8I9T - chains C1 and LO of the 55 polymer chains in the assembly; structure by electron microscopy, 3.60 A resolution.

== Chain C1 ==
Molecule: 3341-nt RNA strand
Organism: Chaetomium thermophilum
Sequence (3341 nucleotides; each row starts with the number of its first residue):
     1 GGUUGACCUCGGAUCAGGUAGGAGGACCCGCUGAACUUAAGCAUAUCAAU
    51 AAGCGGAGGAAAAGAAACCAACAGGGAUUGCCCUAGUAACGGCGAGUGAA
   101 GCGGCAACAGCUCAAAUUUGAAAGCUGGCUUCGGCCCGCGUUGUAAUUUG
   151 GAGAGGAUGCUUUGGGCGAGGCUCCUUCUGAGUUCCCUGGAACGGGACGC
   201 CACAGAGGGUGAGAGCCCCGUAUAGUUGGAAGCCAAGCCUGUGUAAAGCU
   251 CCUUCGACGAGUCGAGUAGUUUGGGAAUGCUGCUCAAAAUGGGAGGUAAA
   301 UUUCUUCUAAAGCUAAAUACCGGCCAGAGACCGAUAGCGCACAAGUAGAG
   351 UGAUCGAAAGAUGAAAAGCACUUUGAAAAGAGGGUUAAAUAGCACGUGAA
   401 AUUGUUGAAAGGGAAGCGCUUGUGACCAGACUUGCGCCCGGCGGAUCAUC
   451 CGGUGUUCUCACCGGUGCACUCCGCCGGGCUCAGGCCAGCAUCGGUUCUG
   501 GCGGGGGGAUAAAGGCCCAGGGAAUGUGGCUCCUCCGGGAGUGUUAUAGC
   551 CCUGGGUGUAAUACCCUCGCCGGGACCGAGGACCGCGCUCUGCAAGGAUG
   601 CUGGCGUAAUGGUCACCAGCGACCCGUCUUGAAACACGGACCAAGGAGUC
   651 AAGGUUUUGCGCGAGUGUUUGGGUGUAAAACCCGCACGCGUAAUGAAAGU
   701 GAACGUAGGUGAGAGCUUCGGCGCAUCAUCGACCGAUCCUGAUGUAUUCG
   751 GAUGGAUUUGAGUAGGAGCGUUAAGCCUUGGACCCGAAAGAUGGUGAACU
   801 AUGCUUGGAUAGGGUGAAGCCAGAGGAAACUCUGGUGGAGGCUCGCAGCG
   851 GUUCUGACGUGCAAAUCGAUCGUCAAAUCUGAGCAUGGGGGCGAAAGACU
   901 AAUCGAACCAUCUAGUAGCUGGUUACCGCCGAAGUUUCCCUCAGGAUAGC
   951 AGUGUCGACCUUCAGUUUUAUGAGGUAAAGCGAAUGAUUAGGGACUCGGG
  1001 GGCGAUUUUUAGCCUUCAUCCAUUCUCAAACUUUAAAUAUGUAAGAAGCC
  1051 CUUGUUACUUAACUGAACGUGGGCAUUCGAAUGUAUCGACACUAGUGGGC
  1101 CAUUUUUGGUAAGCAGAACUGGCGAUGCGGGAUGAACCGAACGCGGGGUU
  1151 AAGGUGCCGGAGUGGACGCUCAUCAGACACCACAAAAGGCGUUAGUACAU
  1201 CUUGACAGCAGGACGGUGGCCAUGGAAGUCGGAAUCCGCUAAGGACUGUG
  1251 UAACAACUCACCUGCCGAAUGUACUAGCCCUGAAAAUGGAUGGCGCUCAA
  1301 GCGUCCCACCCAUACCCCGCCCUCAGGGUAGAAACGAUGCCCUGAGGAGU
  1351 AGGCGGCCGUGGAGGUCAGUGACGAAGCCUAGGGCGUGAGCCCGGGUCGA
  1401 ACGGCCUCUAGUGCAGAUCUUGGUGGUAGUAGCAAAUACUUCAAUGAGAA
  1451 CUUGAAGGACCGAAGUGGGGAAAGGUUCCAUGUGAACAGCGGUUGGACAU
  1501 GGGUUAGUCGAUCCUAAGCCAUAGGGAAGUUCCGUUUCAAAGGGGCACUC
  1551 GUGCCCCGUGUGGCGAAAGGGAAGCCGGUUAAUAUUCCGGCACCUGGAUG
  1601 UGGGUUUUGCGCGGCAACGCAACUGAACGCGGAGACGACGGCGGGGGCCC
  1651 CGGGCAGAGUUCUCUUUUCUUCUUAACGGUCUAUCACCCUGGAAACAGUU
  1701 UGUCUGGAGAUAGGGUUUAAUGGCCGGAAGAGCCCGACACUUCUGUCGGG
  1751 UCCGGUGCGCUCUCGACGUCCCUUGAAAAUCCGCGGGAGGGAAUAAUUCU
  1801 CACGCCAGGUCGUACUCAUAACCGCAGCAGGUCCCCAAGGUGAACAGCCU
  1851 CUGGUUGAUAGAACAAUGUAGAUAAGGGAAGUCGGCAAAAUAGAUCCGUA
  1901 ACUUCGGGAAAAGGAUUGGCUCUAAGGGUUGGGCACGUUGGGCUUUGGGC
  1951 GGACGCCCUGGGAGCAGAGGGCCUCUAGCCGGGCAACCGGCCGGCGGCCC
  2001 UCAGCACCCGGGGUUGAAGCCCUUAGCAGGCUUCGGCCGUCCGGCGUGCG
  2051 GUUAACAACCAACUUAGAACUGGUACGGACAGGGGGAAUCUGACUGUCUA
  2101 AUUAAAACAUAGCAUUGCGAUGGCCAGAAAGUGGUGUUGACGCAAUGUGA
  2151 UUUCUGCCCAGUGCUCUGAAUGUCAAAGUGAAGAAAUUCAACCAAGCGCG
  2201 GGUAAACGGCGGGAGUAACUAUGACUCUCUUAAGGUAGCCAAAUGCCUCG
  2251 UCAUCUAAUUAGUGACGCGCAUGAAUGGAUUAACGAGAUUCCCACUGUCC
  2301 CUAUCUACUAUCUAGCGAAACCACAGCCAAGGGAACGGGCUUGGCAAAAU
  2351 CAGCGGGGAAAGAAGACCCUGUUGAGCUUGACUCUAGUUUGACAUUGUGA
  2401 AAAGACAUAGGAGGUGUAGAAUAGGUGGGAGCUUCGGCGCCAGUGAAAUA
  2451 CCACUACUCCUAUUGUUUUUUUACUUAUUCAAUGAAGCGGGGCUGGACUU
  2501 GCGUCCAACUUCUGGAGUUAAGGUCCUUCGCGGGCCGACCCGGGUUGAAG
  2551 ACAUUGUCAGGUGGGGAGUUUGGCUGGGGCGGCACAUCUGUUAAACCAUA
  2601 ACGCAGGUGUCCUAAGGGGGGCUCAUGGAGAACAGAAAUCUCCAGUAGAA
  2651 CAAAAGGGUAAAAGUCCCCUUGAUUUUGAUUUUCAGUGUGAAUACAAACC
  2701 AUGAAAGUGUGGCCUAUCGAUCCUUUAGUCCCUCGAAAUUUGAGGCUAGA
  2751 GGUGCCAGAAAAGUUACCACAGGGAUAACUGGCUUGUGGCGGCCAAGCGU
  2801 UCAUAGCGACGUCGCUUUUUGAUCCUUCGAUGUCGGCUCUUCCUAUCAUA
  2851 CCGAAGCAGAAUUCGGUAAGCGUUGGAUUGUUCACCCACUAAUAGGGAAC
  2901 GUGAGCUGGGUUUAGACCGUCGUGAGACAGGUUAGUUUUACCCUACUGAU
  2951 GAACUCGUCGCAAUGGUAAUUCAGCUUAGUACGAGAGGAACCGCUGAUUC
  3001 AGAUAAUUGGUUUUUGCGGUUGUCCGACCGGGCAGUGCCGCGAAGCUACC
  3051 AUCUGCUGGAUAAUGGCUGAACGCCUCUAAGUCAGAAUCCAUGCCAGAAC
  3101 GCGACGAUACUACCCGCACGUUGUAGACGUAUAAGAAUAGGCUCCGGCCU
  3151 CGUAUCCUAGCAGGCGAUUCCUCCGCCGGCCUCGAAGUGGCCGUCGGUAA
  3201 UUCGCGUAUUGCAAUUUAGACACGCGCGGGAUCAAAUCCUUUGCAGACGA
  3251 CUUAGAUGUGCGAAAGGGUCCUGUAAGCAGUAGAGUAGCCUUGUUGUUAC
  3301 GAUCUGCUGAGGGUAAGCCCUCCUUCGCCUAGAUUUCCCAG
Disordered / not traced: 1-2, 800-905, 987-1028, 1438-1854, 1887-2083, 2093-2283, 2359-2362, 2485-2545, 2571-2721, 2753-2756, 2822-2828, 2904-2914, 2937-2940, 3110-3111, 3121-3123, 3215-3217, 3338-3341

== Chain LO ==
Name: 60S ribosomal protein L16-like protein
Organism: Chaetomium thermophilum
Reference sequence: G0SH61 (G0SH61_CHATD); residue numbers follow UniProt; this construct covers 1-204
Amino-acid sequence (204 residues; row label = number of the first residue in the row):
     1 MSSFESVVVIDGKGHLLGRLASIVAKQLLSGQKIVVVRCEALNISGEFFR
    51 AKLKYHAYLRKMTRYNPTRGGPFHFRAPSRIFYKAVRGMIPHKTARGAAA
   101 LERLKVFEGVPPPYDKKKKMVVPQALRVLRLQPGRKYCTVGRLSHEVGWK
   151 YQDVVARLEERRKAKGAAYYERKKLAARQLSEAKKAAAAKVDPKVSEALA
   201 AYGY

== Interface between chain C1 and chain LO ==
Contacting residue pairs - 149 pairs, chain C1 then chain LO:
  G413(C1) with Arg-69(LO), hydrogen bond to the base
  A618(C1) with Ala-95(LO), phosphate contact
  G619(C1) with Thr-94(LO), phosphate contact; Ala-95(LO), hydrogen bond to the phosphate; Arg-96(LO), phosphate contact
  G1156(C1) with Ser-22(LO), sugar contact; Met-89(LO), hydrogen bond to the base
  C1157(C1) with Met-89(LO), hydrogen bond to the sugar
  C1158(C1) with Lys-26(LO), salt bridge to the phosphate; Met-89(LO), sugar contact; Pro-91(LO), phosphate contact
  G1159(C1) with Arg-96(LO), salt bridge to the phosphate
  G1160(C1) with Lys-26(LO), salt bridge to the phosphate
  U1163(C1) with Arg-19(LO), base contact; Ser-22(LO), hydrogen bond to the base; Gln-124(LO), base contact; Arg-130(LO), sugar contact
  C1171(C1) with Arg-135(LO), base contact
  A1172(C1) with Arg-50(LO), phosphate contact
  U1173(C1) with Phe-49(LO), phosphate contact; Arg-50(LO), salt bridge to the phosphate; Leu-53(LO), sugar contact
  C1174(C1) with Leu-53(LO), sugar contact
  A1175(C1) with Arg-50(LO), salt bridge to the phosphate
  U1287(C1) with Arg-64(LO), hydrogen bond to the phosphate
  G1288(C1) with Arg-60(LO), sugar contact; Lys-61(LO), phosphate contact; Met-62(LO), hydrogen bond to the sugar; Thr-63(LO), hydrogen bond to the base; Arg-64(LO), salt bridge to the phosphate; Pro-72(LO), base contact
  G1289(C1) with Arg-60(LO), salt bridge to the phosphate; Lys-61(LO), hydrogen bond to the base
  G1293(C1) with Gly-88(LO), base contact
  C1294(C1) with Ala-85(LO), hydrogen bond to the sugar; Gly-88(LO), sugar contact; Met-89(LO), base contact
  G1295(C1) with Gly-18(LO), hydrogen bond to the phosphate; Lys-84(LO), salt bridge to the phosphate
  C1296(C1) with Leu-17(LO), phosphate contact; Gly-18(LO), hydrogen bond to the phosphate; Arg-19(LO), phosphate contact
  U1297(C1) with Leu-16(LO), phosphate contact; Arg-19(LO), salt bridge to the phosphate; Ser-45(LO), hydrogen bond to the phosphate; Gly-46(LO), base contact; Arg-50(LO), base contact; Leu-131(LO), sugar contact; Arg-135(LO), sugar contact
  C1298(C1) with Arg-130(LO), base contact; Leu-131(LO), phosphate contact; Gln-132(LO), hydrogen bond to the phosphate; Arg-135(LO), salt bridge to the phosphate
  A1299(C1) with Arg-19(LO), sugar contact; Arg-130(LO), hydrogen bond to the phosphate
  A1300(C1) with Gly-18(LO), base contact; Arg-19(LO), salt bridge to the phosphate; Arg-130(LO), salt bridge to the phosphate
  C2327(C1) with Arg-69(LO), hydrogen bond to the base
  G2343(C1) with Lys-93(LO), base contact
  G2344(C1) with Arg-69(LO), base contact; Gly-70(LO), hydrogen bond to the sugar; Gly-71(LO), sugar contact; Pro-72(LO), sugar contact; Arg-87(LO), salt bridge to the phosphate; His-92(LO), salt bridge to the phosphate; Lys-93(LO), hydrogen bond to the base
  C2345(C1) with Arg-69(LO), hydrogen bond to the sugar; Gly-70(LO), hydrogen bond to the phosphate; Gly-71(LO), phosphate contact; Pro-72(LO), phosphate contact; Phe-73(LO), hydrogen bond to the phosphate; Arg-87(LO), salt bridge to the phosphate; His-92(LO), hydrogen bond to the base; Lys-93(LO), base contact
  A2346(C1) with Thr-68(LO), phosphate contact; Arg-69(LO), phosphate contact; Gly-70(LO), phosphate contact; Phe-73(LO), phosphate contact
  U2841(C1) with Arg-64(LO), hydrogen bond to the sugar
  A2945(C1) with Arg-69(LO), phosphate contact
  C2946(C1) with Tyr-65(LO), sugar contact; Asn-66(LO), phosphate contact; Arg-69(LO), salt bridge to the phosphate
  U2947(C1) with Asn-66(LO), hydrogen bond to the phosphate; Thr-68(LO), phosphate contact
  A2962(C1) with Tyr-151(LO), hydrogen bond to the phosphate
  A2963(C1) with Phe-75(LO), sugar contact; Lys-150(LO), salt bridge to the phosphate; Tyr-151(LO), hydrogen bond to the phosphate
  U2964(C1) with Phe-73(LO), sugar contact; His-74(LO), phosphate contact; Phe-75(LO), phosphate contact; Arg-76(LO), hydrogen bond to the phosphate
  G2965(C1) with Pro-67(LO), phosphate contact; Phe-73(LO), phosphate contact; His-74(LO), salt bridge to the phosphate; Arg-76(LO), salt bridge to the phosphate
  G2966(C1) with Met-62(LO), phosphate contact
  A3080(C1) with Lys-136(LO), phosphate contact
  G3081(C1) with Lys-136(LO), salt bridge to the phosphate
  C3090(C1) with Glu-146(LO), sugar contact; Val-147(LO), hydrogen bond to the sugar; Gly-148(LO), sugar contact
  A3091(C1) with Arg-76(LO), salt bridge to the phosphate; Val-147(LO), phosphate contact
  A3125(C1) with Ala-95(LO), base contact; Arg-96(LO), base contact; Ala-99(LO), sugar contact; Arg-103(LO), hydrogen bond to the sugar
  G3126(C1) with Arg-103(LO), salt bridge to the phosphate
  U3130(C1) with Glu-5(LO), base contact; Ser-6(LO), hydrogen bond to the base
  A3131(C1) with Glu-5(LO), phosphate contact; Ser-6(LO), phosphate contact
  U3132(C1) with Lys-118(LO), sugar contact
  A3133(C1) with Asp-115(LO), base contact; Lys-116(LO), base contact; Lys-117(LO), sugar contact; Lys-118(LO), sugar contact; Lys-119(LO), hydrogen bond to the sugar; Tyr-169(LO), stacking on the base
  A3134(C1) with Lys-118(LO), salt bridge to the phosphate; Tyr-169(LO), phosphate contact; Tyr-170(LO), base contact; Lys-173(LO), salt bridge to the phosphate
  G3135(C1) with Lys-119(LO), phosphate contact; Lys-163(LO), hydrogen bond to the sugar
  A3136(C1) with Lys-13(LO), phosphate contact; Arg-38(LO), salt bridge to the phosphate; Lys-163(LO), salt bridge to the phosphate
  A3137(C1) with Lys-13(LO), salt bridge to the phosphate
  U3138(C1) with Val-128(LO), sugar contact
  C3142(C1) with Tyr-170(LO), phosphate contact
  U3143(C1) with Tyr-170(LO), hydrogen bond to the phosphate; Lys-174(LO), salt bridge to the phosphate
  C3144(C1) with Lys-174(LO), phosphate contact; Arg-178(LO), salt bridge to the phosphate; Ser-181(LO), base contact
  G3184(C1) with Lys-165(LO), salt bridge to the phosphate
  A3185(C1) with Glu-108(LO), base contact; Gly-109(LO), base contact; Val-110(LO), hydrogen bond to the base; Pro-111(LO), base contact; Pro-112(LO), sugar contact; Leu-158(LO), base contact; Glu-159(LO), hydrogen bond to the base; Arg-162(LO), base contact
  A3186(C1) with Phe-107(LO), base contact
Other interface residues (no listed pair), chain C1 (67 interface residues in all): A1161, A2347, C2842, A3060, C3089, U3092, G3152
Other interface residues (no listed pair), chain LO (93 interface residues in all): Asp-11, Ile-23, Ala-25, Lys-33, Ile-44, His-56, Ala-57, Tyr-58, Pro-113, Arg-127, Pro-133, Gly-166, Arg-172, Ala-177

== Summary ==
67 residues of chain C1 face 93 of chain LO across their interface, with 35 hydrogen bonds, 30 salt bridges
and 1 aromatic stacking contact. Among the polar pairs are G413(C1)/Arg-69(LO), G1156(C1)/Met-89(LO) and
U1163(C1)/Ser-22(LO).
Chain C1 is a 3341-nt RNA strand and chain LO is 60S ribosomal protein L16-like protein, both from Chaetomium
thermophilum; the structure, Cryo-EM structure of a Chaetomium thermophilum pre-60S ribosomal subunit - State
Dbp10-1, was determined by electron microscopy (same publication as 8I9P, 8I9V, 8I9W, 8I9X, 8I9Y, 8I9Z and
8IA0).
